PDB entry 4RG3 | X-ray diffraction, 1.94 A resolution | chain A

[Chain A]
Protein: Cyclohexanone monooxygenase
Source organism: Rhodococcus sp. HI-31
Notes: EC 1.14.13.22
UniProt: C0STX7 (C0STX7_9NOCA); residue numbers follow UniProt; this construct covers 1-540
Amino-acid sequence (548 residues; numbered -7 to 540; the number before each row is that of its first residue; numbers below 1 keep their minus sign (Gly-7 is residue -7)):
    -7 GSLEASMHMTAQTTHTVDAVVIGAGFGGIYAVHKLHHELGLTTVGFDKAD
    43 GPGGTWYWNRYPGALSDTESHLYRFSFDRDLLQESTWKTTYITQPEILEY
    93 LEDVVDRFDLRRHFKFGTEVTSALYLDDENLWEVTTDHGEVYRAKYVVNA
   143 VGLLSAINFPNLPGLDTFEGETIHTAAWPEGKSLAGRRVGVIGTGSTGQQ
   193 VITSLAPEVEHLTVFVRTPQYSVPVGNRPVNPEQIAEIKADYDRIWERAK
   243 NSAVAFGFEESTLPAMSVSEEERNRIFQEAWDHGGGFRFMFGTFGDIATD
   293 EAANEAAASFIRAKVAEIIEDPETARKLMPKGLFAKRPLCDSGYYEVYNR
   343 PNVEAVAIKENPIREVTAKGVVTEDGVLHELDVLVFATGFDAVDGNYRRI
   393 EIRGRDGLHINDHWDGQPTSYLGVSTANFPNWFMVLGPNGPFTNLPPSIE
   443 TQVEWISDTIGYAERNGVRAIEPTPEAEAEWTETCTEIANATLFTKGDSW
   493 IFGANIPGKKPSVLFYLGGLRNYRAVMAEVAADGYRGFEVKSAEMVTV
Not modelled in the structure: -7 to 5, 535-540
Differences from the reference sequence: expression tag (-7 to 0)
Ligand contacts:
  - bicine (BCN): Lys40, Trp50, Ser147, Ala148, Ile149, Ala168, Ala169, Asn388
  - Caprolactone (ECE): Leu146, Phe248, Phe279, Arg329, Phe434, Thr435, Leu437, Trp492
  - FAD (flavin-adenine dinucleotide): Ile14, Gly15, Ala16, Gly17, Phe18, Gly19, Gly20, Phe38, Asp39, Lys40, Gly45, Gly46, Thr47, Trp48, Trp50, Asn51, Tyr53, Ser58, Asp59, Thr60, Tyr65, Thr110, Glu111, Val112, Ala142, Val143, Gly144, Leu146, Ser147, Arg329, Phe382, Asn388, Ile392, Leu428, Thr435, Asn436, Leu437, Pro438, Ile441
  - NADP (NAP; NADP nicotinamide-adenine-dinucleotide phosphate): Tyr53, Leu57, Ser58, Asp59, Leu146, Asn150, Pro152, Ile184, Gly185, Thr186, Gly187, Ser188, Thr189, Gly190, Gln192, Arg209, Thr210, Gln212, Lys328, Arg329, Ile350, Ala379, Thr380, Gly381, Phe382, Trp492, Asn497
From the paper describing this entry:
  - conformationally variable residues (order/disorder transition): Thr487 to Val505
  - binding site for NADP: Trp492
  - binding site for Caprolactone: Arg329, Leu437
  - specificity-determining residues: Leu145, Leu428, Phe434, Leu437, Phe507 (proposed by the authors, not directly observed)
  - mutagenesis - W492A: decreased catalytic activity (citing earlier work)
  - mutagenesis - W492A: decreased binding to NADP (citing earlier work)
  - specificity-determining residues: Thr60, Pro430, Thr435 (citing earlier work)

[Overview]
Bound to chain A: flavin-adenine dinucleotide, NADP, Caprolactone and bicine. The paper reports a binding site
for Caprolactone at Arg329 and Leu437; W492A reduces catalytic activity.
Chain A is Cyclohexanone monooxygenase (Rhodococcus sp. HI-31); the structure, Epsilon-caprolactone-bound
crystal structure of cyclohexanone monooxygenase in the Tight conformation, was determined by X-ray
diffraction together with 4RG4 from the same study.
